PDB entry 7USF | electron microscopy, 3.50 A resolution | chains A and C of the 7 polymer chains in the assembly

== Chain A (and C) ==
Molecule: Integrase
Source organism: Mouse mammary tumor virus
Notes: chain C of this document is another copy of the same molecule, construct and numbering; everything in this record applies to it too
Reference sequence: O56220 (O56220_MMTV); residues 1-319 here correspond to UniProt positions 1437-1755 (UniProt number = residue number + 1436)
Sequence (319 residues; row label = number of the first residue in the row):
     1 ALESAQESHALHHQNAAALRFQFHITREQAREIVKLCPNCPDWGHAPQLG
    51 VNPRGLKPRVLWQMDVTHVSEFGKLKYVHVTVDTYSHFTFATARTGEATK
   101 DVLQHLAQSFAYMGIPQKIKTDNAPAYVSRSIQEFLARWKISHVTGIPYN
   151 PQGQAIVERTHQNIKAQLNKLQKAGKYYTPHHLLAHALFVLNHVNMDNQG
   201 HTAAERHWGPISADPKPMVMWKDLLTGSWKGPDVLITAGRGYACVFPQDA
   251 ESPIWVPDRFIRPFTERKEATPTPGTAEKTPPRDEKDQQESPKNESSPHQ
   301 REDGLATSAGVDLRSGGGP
Disordered / not traced: 266-319 (chain C: 42-50, 146-153, 210-216, 265-319)
Differences from the reference sequence: engineered mutation Ser252 (Thr1688 in O56220)
Ion coordination: Zn2+: His9, His13, Cys37, Cys40; Ca2+: Asp65, Asp122 (shared with 1 residue of chain J)
What the authors report for this chain:
  - binding site for vDNA strand (non-transferred): Gln48, Val51, Pro53, Trp255
  - binding site for vDNA-tDNA strand (transferred): Pro151, Gln152, Arg159, Gln162, Arg240
  - catalytic residues: Asp65, Asp122, Glu158
  - self-association interface (contacts with another copy of this molecule); pairs are residue here / residue on that copy: Asp223-Arg240 (salt bridge)
  - mutagenesis - R27A/R31A: abolished catalytic activity
  - mutagenesis - R159E, W255A: abolished catalytic activity on strand transfer
  - mutagenesis - P125T, Y149G, D223A, D223R: decreased catalytic activity on c.i.
  - mutagenesis - D223A (30- to 40-fold), D223R (30- to 40-fold): increased catalytic activity on h.s. integration
  - mutagenesis - P125D, P125T, Y149G, D223R, W255A: decreased catalytic activity (3'-processing)
  - mutagenesis - R159E: abolished catalytic activity (3'-processing)

== Interface between chain A and chain C ==
Residue-residue contacts (13):
  Leu2(A) - Leu225(C)
  Glu28(A) - Lys222(C)
  Gln29(A) - Leu224(C)
  Gln29(A) - Leu225(C)  hydrogen bond (side chain-backbone)
  Gln29(A) - Thr226(C)
  Glu32(A) - Leu224(C)
  Glu32(A) - Leu225(C)
  Lys35(A) - Tyr242(C)  hydrogen bond
  Leu224(A) - Gly239(C)
  Leu224(A) - Arg240(C)
  Leu224(A) - Gly241(C)
  Leu225(A) - Ala238(C)
  Gly227(A) - Asp258(C)
Interface residues without a listed pair, chain A (12 interface residues in all): Ile33, Leu36, Leu49, Thr226
Interface residues without a listed pair, chain C (11 interface residues in all): Phe260

== Overview ==
12 residues of chain A face 11 of chain C across their interface, with 2 hydrogen bonds. Among the polar pairs
are Gln29(A)-Leu225(C) and Lys35(A)-Tyr242(C). The paper reports catalytic residues Asp65(A), Asp122(A) and
Glu158(A); P125D, P125T and Y149G of chain A, among others, reduce catalytic activity (3'-processing); 8
substitutions were tested in all.
Both chains are Integrase (Mouse mammary tumor virus). Entry 7USF (Mouse mammary tumor virus strand transfer
complex intasome) was determined by electron microscopy together with 7UT1 from the same study.
